Entry 4MEP (X-ray diffraction, 1.85 A resolution); this record covers chain A.

# Chain A
Molecule: Bromodomain-containing protein 4
Organism: Homo sapiens
UniProtKB: O60885 (BRD4_HUMAN); residues 44-168 here = UniProt positions 44-168
Amino-acid sequence (127 residues; each row starts with the number of its first residue):
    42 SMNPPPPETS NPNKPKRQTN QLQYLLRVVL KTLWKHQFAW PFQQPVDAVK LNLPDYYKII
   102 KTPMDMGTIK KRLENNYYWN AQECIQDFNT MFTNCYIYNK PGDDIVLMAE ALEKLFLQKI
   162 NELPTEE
Construct notes: expression tag (42-43)
Curated features (UniProtKB/Swiss-Prot):
  - site: N140 (Acetylated histone binding)
  - cross-link: K99 (Glycyl lysine isopeptide (Lys-Gly) (interchain with G-Cter in SUMO2))
  - natural variant: D145 (D145G: Found in a patient with a neurodevelopmental syndrome; uncertain significance)
  - mutagenesis: N140 (N140A: Abolishes binding to acetylated histones)
Residues lining bound ligands: 24Y (3-chloro-5-[1-(3-methylpyridin-2-yl)-3-phenyl-1H-1,2,4-triazol-5-yl]pyridin-2(1H)-one): W81, P82, F83, Q85, V87, L92, L94, Y97, C136, N140, I146
What the authors report for this chain:
  - binding site for 24Y: N140

# In short
Bound to chain A: compound 24Y. Curated annotation (UniProt) lists one mutagenesis site. The paper reports a
binding site for 24Y at N140.
Chain A is Bromodomain-containing protein 4 (Homo sapiens); the structure, Crystal Structure of the first
bromodomain of human BRD4 in complex with a 3-chloro-pyridone ligand, was determined by X-ray diffraction
(same publication as 4MEN, 4MEO and 4MEQ).
